Entry 5NYO (X-ray diffraction, 2.25 A resolution); this record covers chains A and B.

== Chain A (and B) ==
Name: Thioredoxin-like protein 2.1
Organism: Populus tremula x Populus tremuloides
Notes: chain B of this document is another copy of the same molecule, construct and numbering; everything in this record applies to it too
Reference sequence: I0BZV0 (I0BZV0_9ROSI); residues 3-122 here correspond to UniProt positions 2-121 (UniProt number = residue number - 1)
Chain sequence (122 residues; numbered 1 to 122; the number before each row is that of its first residue):
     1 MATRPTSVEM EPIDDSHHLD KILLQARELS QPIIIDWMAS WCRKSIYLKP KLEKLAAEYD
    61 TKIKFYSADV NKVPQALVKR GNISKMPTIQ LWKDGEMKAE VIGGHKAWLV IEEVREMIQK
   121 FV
Unresolved in the structure: 1-4 (chain B: 1-3)
Sequence notes: initiating methionine (1); expression tag (2); engineered mutation S45 (Cys44 in I0BZV0), S67 (Cys66 in I0BZV0)
What the authors report for this chain:
  - conformationally variable residues (side-chain flip): W41
  - self-association interface (contacts with another copy of this molecule); pairs are residue here / residue on that copy: W41-I83 (hydrophobic contact), W41-M86 (hydrophobic contact), C42-C42 (disulfide)
  - catalytic residues: C42 (proposed by the authors, not directly observed)
  - specificity-determining residues: R43, K44 (proposed by the authors, not directly observed)

== How chain A and chain B interact ==
Contacting residue pairs (19; chain A residue first):
  W41(A) - V78(B)  hydrophobic
  W41(A) - I83(B)
  W41(A) - S84(B)
  W41(A) - M86(B)
  C42(A) - C42(B)  disulfide
  K44(A) - R43(B)
  K44(A) - K44(B)
  V70(A) - N71(B)
  N71(A) - V70(B)
  N71(A) - N71(B)
  K72(A) - Q75(B)  hydrogen bond (backbone-side chain)
  V73(A) - Q75(B)
  Q75(A) - K72(B)  hydrogen bond (side chain-backbone)
  Q75(A) - V73(B)
  Q75(A) - P74(B)
  V78(A) - W41(B)  hydrophobic
  I83(A) - W41(B)
  S84(A) - W41(B)
  M86(A) - W41(B)  hydrophobic
Other interface residues (no listed pair), chain A (13 interface residues in all): P74
Disulfides between the chains: C42(A)-C42(B)
The authors on this interface:
  - specific contacts: W41(A)-I83(B) (hydrophobic contact), W41(A)-M86(B) (hydrophobic contact), C42(A)-C42(B) (covalent link), W41(B)-I83(A) (hydrophobic contact), W41(B)-M86(A) (hydrophobic contact)

== Overview ==
13 residues of chain A face 14 of chain B across their interface; the contacts include 1 disulfide bond and 2
hydrogen bonds. The hydrogen-bonded pair is K72(A)-Q75(B). The authors report hydrophobic contacts between
W41(A) and I83(B), W41(A) and M86(B) and W41(B) and I83(A) among others; a contact between C42(A) and C42(B).
The paper reports the catalytic residue C42(A); specificity determinants R43(A) and K44(A).
Both chains are Thioredoxin-like protein 2.1 (Populus tremula x Populus tremuloides). Entry 5NYO (Crystal
structure of an atypical poplar thioredoxin-like2.1 variant in dimeric form) was determined by X-ray
diffraction, deposited together with 5NYK, 5NYL and 5NYM.
